PDB entry 4A0O | electron microscopy, 10.50 A resolution (very low resolution: no residue pairs are listed; an interface is given only as per-side residue counts) | chains A and C of the 16 polymer chains in the assembly

== Chain A (and C) ==
Name: T-complex protein 1 subunit beta
Source organism: Bos taurus
Notes: chain C of this document is another copy of the same molecule, construct and numbering; everything in this record applies to it too
Reference sequence: Q3ZBH0 (TCPB_BOVIN); residues 1-513 here correspond to UniProt positions 14-526 (UniProt number = residue number + 13)
Amino-acid sequence (513 residues; row label = number of the first residue in the row):
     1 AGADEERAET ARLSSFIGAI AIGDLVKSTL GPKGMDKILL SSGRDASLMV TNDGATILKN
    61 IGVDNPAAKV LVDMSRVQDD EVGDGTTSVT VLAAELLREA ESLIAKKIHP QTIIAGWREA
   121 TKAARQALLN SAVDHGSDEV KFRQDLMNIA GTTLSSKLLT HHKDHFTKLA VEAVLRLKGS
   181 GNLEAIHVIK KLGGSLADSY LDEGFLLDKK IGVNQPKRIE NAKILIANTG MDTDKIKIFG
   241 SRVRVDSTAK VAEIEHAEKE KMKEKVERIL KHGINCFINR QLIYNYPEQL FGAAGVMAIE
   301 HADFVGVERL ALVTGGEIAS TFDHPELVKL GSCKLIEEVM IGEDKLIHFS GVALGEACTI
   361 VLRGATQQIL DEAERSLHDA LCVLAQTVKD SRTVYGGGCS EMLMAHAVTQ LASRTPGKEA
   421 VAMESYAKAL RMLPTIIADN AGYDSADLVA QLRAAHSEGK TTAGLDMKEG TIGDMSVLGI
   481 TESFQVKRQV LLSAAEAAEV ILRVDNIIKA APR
Not modelled in the structure: 184-357 (chain C: 233-263)
Swiss-Prot annotation at these positions:
  - binding site (ADP): Gly31, Gly85, Thr86, Thr87, Ser88, Ser155, Ser156, Gly397, Glu482, Lys487
  - binding site (ATP): Gly31, Gly85, Thr86, Thr87, Glu482, Lys487
  - binding site (Mg(2+)): Asp84
  - modified residue: Ser47 (Phosphoserine), Lys141 (N6-acetyllysine), Lys168 (N6-acetyllysine), Ser247 (Phosphoserine), Thr248 (Phosphothreonine)
  - cross-link: Lys235 (Glycyl lysine isopeptide (Lys-Gly) (interchain with G-Cter in SUMO2))

== Interface between chain A and chain C ==
At this resolution (10 A) residue pairs are not listed: 14 residues of chain A and 19 of chain C lie at the interface.

== Overview ==
14 residues of chain A face 19 of chain C across their interface. UniProt lists 10 ADP-binding residues, 6
ATP-binding residues and Mg2+-binding residue Asp84(A) on chain A.
Both chains are T-complex protein 1 subunit beta (Bos taurus). Entry 4A0O (Symmetry-free cryo-EM map of TRiC
in the nucleotide-free (apo) state) was determined by electron microscopy (same publication as 4A0V, 4A0W and
4A13).
